8R2T - chains A and B; structure by X-ray diffraction, 1.82 A resolution.

[Chain A (and B)]
Name: FAD-binding domain-containing protein
Organism: Gelatoporia subvermispora
Notes: chain B of this document is another copy of the same molecule, construct and numbering; everything in this record applies to it too
UniProtKB: M2QGN5 (M2QGN5_CERS8); numbering as in UniProt (aligned over 1-469)
Chain sequence (483 residues; numbered 1 to 483; the number before each row is that of its first residue):
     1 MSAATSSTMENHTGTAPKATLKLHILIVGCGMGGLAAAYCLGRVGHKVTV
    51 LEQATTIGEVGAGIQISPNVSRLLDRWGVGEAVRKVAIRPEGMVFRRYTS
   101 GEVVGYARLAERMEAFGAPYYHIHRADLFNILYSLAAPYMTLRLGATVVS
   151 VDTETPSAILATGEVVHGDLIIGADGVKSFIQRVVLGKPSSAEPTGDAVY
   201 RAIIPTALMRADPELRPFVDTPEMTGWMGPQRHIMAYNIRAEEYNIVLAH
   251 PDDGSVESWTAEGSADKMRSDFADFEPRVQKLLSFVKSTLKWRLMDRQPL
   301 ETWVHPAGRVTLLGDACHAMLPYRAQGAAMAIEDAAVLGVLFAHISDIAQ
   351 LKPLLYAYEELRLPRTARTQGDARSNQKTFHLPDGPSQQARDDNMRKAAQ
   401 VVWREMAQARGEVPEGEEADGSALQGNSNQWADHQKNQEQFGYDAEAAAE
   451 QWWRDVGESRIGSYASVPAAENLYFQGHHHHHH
Unresolved in the structure: 1-16, 255-262, 403-425, 465-483 (chain B: 1-17, 190-195, 255-260, 401-425, 465-483)
Construct notes: expression tag (470-483)
Small-molecule neighbours: FAD (flavin-adenine dinucleotide): V28, G29, C30, G31, M32, G33, G34, L51, E52, Q53, E59, I64, Q65, R125, A146, T147, V148, A174, D175, G176, V177, F180, V199, R201, Y237, V247, W292, L294, L313, G314, D315, P322, A325, Q326, G327, A328, A329, A331
Reported in the primary citation:
  - binding site for flavin-adenine dinucleotide: Y237 (from molecular simulation)
  - catalytic residues: Y237 (from molecular simulation)

[Chain A / chain B interface]
Pairs across the interface (26):
  V103(A) with R108(B); E111(B)
  Y106(A) with Y106(B), hydrophobic; R108(B); E111(B); R112(B), hydrogen bond (backbone-side chain)
  R108(A) with V103(B); Y106(B)
  E111(A) with V103(B); Y106(B); R396(B)
  R112(A) with Y106(B), hydrogen bond (side chain-backbone); R396(B), hydrogen bond (side chain-backbone); K397(B); A398(B)
  A115(A) with K397(B)
  T221(A) with T221(B)
  R396(A) with E111(B); R112(B), hydrogen bond (backbone-side chain)
  K397(A) with R112(B); H434(B)
  A398(A) with R112(B); H434(B)
  H434(A) with K397(B); A398(B); Q400(B)
Also at the interface, not in a pair above, chain A (14 interface residues in all): V104, G105, Q400
Also at the interface, not in a pair above, chain B (14 interface residues in all): V104, G105, A115

[Overview]
Chain A and chain B each contribute 14 residues to their interface; the contacts include 4 hydrogen bonds.
Polar pairs include Y106(A)-R112(B) and R112(A)-R396(B). Chain A binds flavin-adenine dinucleotide. The paper
reports the catalytic residue Y237(A); a binding site for flavin-adenine dinucleotide at Y237(A).
Chain A and chain B are both FAD-binding domain-containing protein (Gelatoporia subvermispora); the structure,
Crystal structure of 4-hydroxybenzoate-1-hydroxylase from Gelatoporia subvermispora (GsMNX1), was determined
by X-ray diffraction together with 8R2U, 8R2V, 8R2W and 8R2X from the same study.
